8ABA - chains P and S of the 20 polymer chains in the assembly; structure by electron microscopy, 3.20 A resolution.

== Chain P ==
Protein: Cytochrome b-c1 complex subunit Rieske, mitochondrial
Organism: Yarrowia lipolytica
Notes: EC 7.1.1.8
UniProtKB: Q6CI02 (Q6CI02_YARLI); residue numbers follow UniProt; this construct covers 1-225
Amino-acid sequence (225 residues; numbered 1 to 225; the number before each row is that of its first residue):
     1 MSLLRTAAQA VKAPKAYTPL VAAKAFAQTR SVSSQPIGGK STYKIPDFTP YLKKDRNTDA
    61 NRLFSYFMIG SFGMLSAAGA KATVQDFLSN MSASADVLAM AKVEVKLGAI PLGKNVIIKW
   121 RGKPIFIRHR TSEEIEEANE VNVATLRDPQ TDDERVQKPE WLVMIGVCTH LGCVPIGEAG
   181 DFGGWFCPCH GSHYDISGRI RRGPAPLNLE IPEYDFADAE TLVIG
Not modelled in the structure: 1-38, 225
Cystine bridges: Cys-173/Cys-189
Metal / ion sites: 2Fe-2S cluster Fe: Cys-168, His-170, Cys-187, His-190
Residues lining bound ligands:
  - 2Fe-2S cluster (FES): Cys-168, His-170, Leu-171, Gly-172, Cys-173, Cys-187, Cys-189, His-190, Gly-191, Ser-192, Pro-204
  - 1,2-diacyl-sn-glycero-3-phosphocholine (PC1): Tyr-66, Ile-69, Gly-73, Ser-76, Ala-77, Ala-80
  - phosphatidylethanolamine (PTY), molecule 1: Ile-69, Phe-72, Gly-73, Ser-76
  - phosphatidylethanolamine (PTY), molecule 2: Ala-78, Gly-79, Ala-80, Lys-81, Ala-82, Thr-83, Val-84, Gln-85, Asp-86, Phe-87

== Chain S ==
Protein: Cytochrome b-c1 complex subunit 8
Organism: Yarrowia lipolytica
UniProtKB: Q6C387 (Q6C387_YARLI); residues 3-95 here correspond to UniProt positions 1-93 (UniProt number = residue number - 2)
Amino-acid sequence (93 residues; each row starts with the number of its first residue):
     3 MGGNGHYMGW WGHMGSPPQK GIAGYTISPF AARPFAGVVH AAIFNTFRRT KNQALFVILP
    63 VSFFYYVWTQ ASEKNEWLYT KAGRHELAKA LAE
Not modelled in the structure: 3-8, 94-95
Residues lining bound ligands: 1,2-diacyl-sn-glycero-3-phosphocholine (PC1): Gln-55, Phe-58, Val-59, Val-63

== Chain P / chain S interface ==
Residue-residue contacts (24; chain P residue first):
  Thr-42(P) / Ala-25(S)
  Thr-42(P) / Tyr-27(S)  hydrogen bond (backbone-side chain)
  Ile-45(P) / Tyr-27(S)  hydrophobic
  Pro-46(P) / Tyr-27(S)
  Phe-48(P) / Tyr-27(S)
  Phe-48(P) / Thr-28(S)
  Phe-48(P) / Ile-29(S)  hydrophobic
  Thr-49(P) / Arg-35(S)
  Pro-50(P) / Arg-35(S)  hydrogen bond (backbone-side chain)
  Pro-50(P) / Ala-38(S)
  Tyr-51(P) / Ala-33(S)
  Tyr-51(P) / Ala-34(S)
  Tyr-51(P) / Arg-35(S)  hydrogen bond (backbone-backbone)
  Leu-52(P) / Ala-33(S)
  Leu-52(P) / Arg-35(S)  hydrogen bond (backbone-side chain)
  Lys-53(P) / Phe-32(S)
  Lys-53(P) / Ala-33(S)  hydrogen bond (backbone-backbone)
  Lys-53(P) / Ala-34(S)  hydrogen bond (side chain-backbone)
  Lys-53(P) / Arg-35(S)
  Arg-56(P) / Ala-33(S)
  Asn-61(P) / Phe-32(S)  hydrogen bond (side chain-backbone)
  Arg-62(P) / Phe-32(S)
  Ser-65(P) / Phe-32(S)
  Tyr-66(P) / Phe-32(S)
Also at the interface, not in a pair above, chain P (15 interface residues in all): Tyr-43
Also at the interface, not in a pair above, chain S (10 interface residues in all): Pro-36

== In short ==
The interface between chain P and chain S involves 15 residues on one side and 10 on the other, with 7
hydrogen bonds. Among the polar pairs are Thr-42(P)/Tyr-27(S), Pro-50(P)/Arg-35(S) and Leu-52(P)/Arg-35(S).
Bound to chain P: 2Fe-2S cluster, phosphatidylethanolamine and 1,2-diacyl-sn-glycero-3-phosphocholine. Chain S
binds 1,2-diacyl-sn-glycero-3-phosphocholine.
Chain P is Cytochrome b-c1 complex subunit Rieske, mitochondrial and chain S is Cytochrome b-c1 complex
subunit 8, both from Yarrowia lipolytica; the structure, Complex III2 from Yarrowia lipolytica,
ascorbate-reduced, int-position, was determined by electron microscopy (same publication as 8AB6, 8AB7, 8AB8,
8AB9, 8ABB, 8ABE and 11 further entries).
